4ROC - chains B and T of the 4 polymer chains in the assembly; structure by X-ray diffraction, 1.90 A resolution.

# Chain B
Protein: TATA-box-binding protein
From: Homo sapiens
Reference sequence: P20226 (TBP_HUMAN); numbering as in UniProt (aligned over 159-339)
Amino-acid sequence (183 residues; each row starts with the number of its first residue):
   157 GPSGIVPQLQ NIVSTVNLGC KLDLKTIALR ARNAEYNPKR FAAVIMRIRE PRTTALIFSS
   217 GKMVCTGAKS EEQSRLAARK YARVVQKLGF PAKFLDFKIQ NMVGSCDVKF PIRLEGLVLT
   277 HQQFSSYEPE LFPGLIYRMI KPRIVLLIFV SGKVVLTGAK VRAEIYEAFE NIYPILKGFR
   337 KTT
Not modelled in the structure: 335-339
Construct notes: expression tag (157-158)
Curated features (UniProtKB/Swiss-Prot):
  - binding site (DNA): Asn167, Arg203, Lys218, Asn257, Arg294

# Chain T
Molecule: Non-template strand
Sequence (28 nucleotides; each row starts with the number of its first residue):
     1 CTGTCACACC TATTTTAAGC CCTTCAAT
Not modelled in the structure: 28

# Chain B / chain T interface
Pairs across the interface (35; chain B residue first):
  Gln166(B) - DT15(T)  sugar contact
  Gln166(B) - DT16(T)  sugar contact
  Asn167(B) - DT14(T)  hydrogen bond to the base
  Asn167(B) - DT15(T)  hydrogen bond to the base
  Val169(B) - DT14(T)  base contact
  Arg196(B) - DT11(T)  sugar contact
  Arg196(B) - DA12(T)  salt bridge to the phosphate
  Phe197(B) - DT11(T)  base contact
  Phe197(B) - DA12(T)  base contact
  Ile201(B) - DA12(T)  phosphate contact
  Ile201(B) - DT13(T)  sugar contact
  Arg203(B) - DT13(T)  phosphate contact
  Arg203(B) - DT14(T)  salt bridge to the phosphate
  Arg208(B) - DT15(T)  salt bridge to the phosphate
  Thr210(B) - DT13(T)  phosphate contact
  Thr210(B) - DT14(T)  hydrogen bond to the phosphate
  Leu212(B) - DA12(T)  base contact
  Leu212(B) - DT13(T)  sugar contact
  Thr222(B) - DT13(T)  base contact
  Thr222(B) - DT14(T)  hydrogen bond to the sugar
  Gly223(B) - DT14(T)  phosphate contact
  Lys225(B) - DT15(T)  sugar contact
  Val259(B) - DT15(T)  base contact
  Val259(B) - DT16(T)  base contact
  Phe288(B) - DA18(T)  base contact
  Pro289(B) - DA18(T)  base contact
  Pro289(B) - DG19(T)  sugar contact
  Leu303(B) - DA17(T)  base contact
  Phe305(B) - DA17(T)  sugar contact
  Phe305(B) - DA18(T)  sugar contact
  Ser307(B) - DA18(T)  hydrogen bond to the phosphate
  Lys309(B) - DA17(T)  phosphate contact
  Lys309(B) - DA18(T)  phosphate contact
  Val311(B) - DT16(T)  base contact
  Val311(B) - DA17(T)  sugar contact
Also at the interface, not in a pair above, chain B (23 interface residues in all): Val220, Ser261

# In short
23 residues of chain B face 9 of chain T across their interface, with 5 hydrogen bonds and 3 salt bridges.
Polar pairs include Asn167(B)-DT14(T), Asn167(B)-DT15(T) and Thr222(B)-DT14(T). UniProt lists 5 DNA-binding
residues on chain B.
Here chain B is TATA-box-binding protein (Homo sapiens) and chain T is Non-template strand. Entry 4ROC (Human
TFIIB-related factor 2 (Brf2) and TBP bound to U6#2 promoter) was determined by X-ray diffraction (same
publication as 4ROD and 4ROE).
